Entry 2E53 (X-ray diffraction, 2.40 A resolution); this record covers chains A and B.

[Chain A (and B)]
Molecule: Basic agglutinin
Source organism: Psophocarpus tetragonolobus
Notes: chain B of this document is another copy of the same molecule, construct and numbering; everything in this record applies to it too
Reference sequence: O24313 (LEC1_PSOTE); residues 1-241 here correspond to UniProt positions 2-242 (UniProt number = residue number + 1)
Amino-acid sequence (241 residues; each row starts with the number of its first residue):
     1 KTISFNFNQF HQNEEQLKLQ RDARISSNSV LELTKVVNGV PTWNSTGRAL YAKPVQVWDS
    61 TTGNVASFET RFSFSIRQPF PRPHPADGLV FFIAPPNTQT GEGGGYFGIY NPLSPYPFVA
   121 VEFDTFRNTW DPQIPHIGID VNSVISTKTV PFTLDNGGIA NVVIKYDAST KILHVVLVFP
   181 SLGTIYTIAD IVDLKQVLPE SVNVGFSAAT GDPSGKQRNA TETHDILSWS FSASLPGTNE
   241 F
Unresolved in the structure: 238-241
Covalent attachments: N-acetylglucosamine (NAG) linked to Asn44, Asn219
Bound ions: Mn2+: Glu122, Asp124, Asp131, His136; Ca2+: Asp124, Phe126, Asn128, Asp131
Curated features (UniProtKB/Swiss-Prot):
  - glycosylation (N-linked (GlcNAc...) asparagine): Asn44, Asn219

[Chain A / chain B interface]
Pairs across the interface (32; chain A residue first):
  Arg71(A) with Ile185(B), hydrogen bond (side chain-backbone)
  Lys148(A) with Asp167(B), salt bridge; Ser169(B), hydrogen bond; Thr170(B)
  Asn161(A) with Ile185(B)
  Val163(A) with Ile185(B), hydrophobic; Thr187(B)
  Lys165(A) with Val150(B); Thr187(B), hydrogen bond (side chain-backbone)
  Asp167(A) with Lys148(B), salt bridge
  Ser169(A) with Lys148(B), hydrogen bond
  Thr170(A) with Lys148(B); Asp190(B); Ile191(B)
  Ile172(A) with Asp190(B); Ile191(B), hydrophobic
  His174(A) with Thr187(B), hydrogen bond; Ile188(B); Ala189(B)
  Val176(A) with Val176(B), hydrophobic; Thr187(B)
  Val178(A) with Ile185(B), hydrophobic
  Ile185(A) with Arg71(B), hydrogen bond (backbone-side chain); Val163(B), hydrophobic; Val178(B), hydrophobic
  Thr187(A) with Lys165(B), hydrogen bond (backbone-side chain); His174(B), hydrogen bond; Val176(B)
  Asp190(A) with Thr170(B); Ile172(B)
  Ile191(A) with Thr170(B); Ile172(B), hydrophobic
Also at the interface, not in a pair above, chain A (19 interface residues in all): Val150, Ile188, Ala189
Also at the interface, not in a pair above, chain B (19 interface residues in all): Asn161

[In short]
The chain A/chain B interface involves 19 residues from each chain; the contacts include 8 hydrogen bonds and
2 salt bridges. Polar pairs include Lys148(A)-Asp167(B), Arg71(A)-Ile185(B) and Lys148(A)-Ser169(B).
N-acetylglucosamine is covalently linked to Asn44(A) and Asn219(A).
Chain A and chain B are both Basic agglutinin (Psophocarpus tetragonolobus); the structure, Crystal structure
of basic winged bean lectin in complex with B blood group disaccharide, was determined by X-ray diffraction
together with 2E51, 2E7Q and 2E7T from the same study.
